5BXN - chains B and C of the 28 polymer chains in the assembly; structure by X-ray diffraction, 2.80 A resolution.

== Chain B ==
Protein: Proteasome subunit alpha type-3
Source organism: Saccharomyces cerevisiae (strain ATCC 204508 / S288c)
Notes: EC 3.4.25.1
Reference sequence: P23638 (PSA3_YEAST); residues 0-257 here correspond to UniProt positions 1-258 (UniProt number = residue number + 1)
Chain sequence (258 residues; numbered 0 to 257; the number before each row is that of its first residue; numbering starts at 0):
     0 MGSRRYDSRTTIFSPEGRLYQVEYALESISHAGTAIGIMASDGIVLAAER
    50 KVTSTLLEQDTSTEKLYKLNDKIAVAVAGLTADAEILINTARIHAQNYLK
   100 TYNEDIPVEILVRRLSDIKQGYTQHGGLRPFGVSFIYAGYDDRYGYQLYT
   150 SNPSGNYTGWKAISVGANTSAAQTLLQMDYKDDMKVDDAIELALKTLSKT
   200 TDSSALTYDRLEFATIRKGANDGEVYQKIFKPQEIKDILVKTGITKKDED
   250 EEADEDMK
Unresolved in the structure: 0, 245-257
UniProt features mapped onto this chain:
  - cross-link (Glycyl lysine isopeptide (Lys-Gly)): Lys99 (interchain with G-Cter in ubiquitin), Lys198 (interchain with G-Cter in ubiquitin), Lys230 (interchain with G-Cter in ubiquitin)

== Chain C ==
Protein: Proteasome subunit alpha type-4
Source organism: Saccharomyces cerevisiae (strain ATCC 204508 / S288c)
Notes: EC 3.4.25.1
Reference sequence: P40303 (PSA4_YEAST); residues -1 to 252 here correspond to UniProt positions 1-254 (UniProt number = residue number + 2)
Chain sequence (254 residues; row label = number of the first residue in the row; numbers below 1 keep their minus sign (Met-1 is residue -1)):
    -1 MSGYDRALSIFSPDGHIFQVEYALEAVKRGTCAVGVKGKNCVVLGCERRS
    49 TLKLQDTRITPSKVSKIDSHVVLSFSGLNADSRILIEKARVEAQSHRLTL
    99 EDPVTVEYLTRYVAGVQQRYTQSGGVRPFGVSTLIAGFDPRDDEPKLYQT
   149 EPSGIYSSWSAQTIGRNSKTVREFLEKNYDRKEPPATVEECVKLTVRSLL
   199 EVVQTGAKNIEITVVKPDSDIVALSSEEINQYVTQIEQEKQEQQEQDKKK
   249 KSNH
Unresolved in the structure: -1 to 0, 241-252
UniProt features mapped onto this chain:
  - modified residue: Thr58 (Phosphothreonine)

== Interface between chain B and chain C ==
Contacting residue pairs (69):
  Arg3(B) - Arg4(C)
  Asp6(B) - Tyr2(C)  hydrogen bond
  Asp6(B) - Arg4(C)  salt bridge
  Arg8(B) - Arg4(C)
  Thr10(B) - Leu6(C)
  Thr10(B) - Arg125(C)
  Ile11(B) - Leu6(C)  hydrophobic
  Ile11(B) - Gln17(C)
  Phe12(B) - Gln17(C)  hydrogen bond (backbone-side chain)
  Phe12(B) - Tyr20(C)  hydrophobic
  Phe12(B) - Ala21(C)  hydrophobic
  Phe12(B) - Leu76(C)  hydrophobic
  Phe12(B) - Arg125(C)
  Phe12(B) - Pro126(C)
  Phe12(B) - Gly128(C)
  Ser13(B) - Tyr20(C)
  Pro14(B) - Tyr20(C)  hydrophobic
  Pro14(B) - Glu23(C)
  Glu15(B) - Glu23(C)
  Glu15(B) - Arg27(C)  hydrogen bond (backbone-side chain)
  Gly16(B) - Tyr20(C)
  Gly16(B) - Glu23(C)
  Gly16(B) - Ala24(C)
  Gly16(B) - Arg27(C)
  Arg17(B) - Arg27(C)
  Leu18(B) - Arg125(C)
  Met38(B) - Asp54(C)
  Ser115(B) - Arg81(C)  hydrogen bond (backbone-side chain)
  Asp116(B) - Arg81(C)  salt bridge
  Gln119(B) - Ala78(C)
  Gln119(B) - Asp79(C)
  Gln119(B) - Ile82(C)
  Thr122(B) - Arg125(C)  hydrogen bond (backbone-side chain)
  Gln123(B) - Tyr118(C)
  Gln123(B) - Gly123(C)
  Gln123(B) - Val124(C)
  Gln123(B) - Arg125(C)  hydrogen bond (backbone-backbone)
  Gln123(B) - Phe127(C)
  His124(B) - Gly123(C)
  His124(B) - Val124(C)
  Gly125(B) - Tyr2(C)
  Gly125(B) - Gly123(C)
  Gly126(B) - Tyr2(C)
  Tyr143(B) - Arg56(C)  hydrogen bond (backbone-side chain)
  Tyr143(B) - Ile57(C)  hydrophobic
  Tyr145(B) - Arg56(C)  hydrogen bond (backbone-side chain)
  Gln146(B) - Ile57(C)
  Leu147(B) - Ile57(C)
  Tyr148(B) - Ile57(C)
  Ser153(B) - Ala78(C)
  Gly154(B) - Ala78(C)
  Gly154(B) - Arg81(C)  hydrogen bond (backbone-side chain)
  Asn155(B) - Asn77(C)
  Tyr156(B) - Pro59(C)  hydrophobic
  Tyr156(B) - Arg81(C)
  Gly158(B) - Gln53(C)
  Gly158(B) - Asp54(C)  hydrogen bond (backbone-backbone)
  Gly158(B) - Ile57(C)
  Gly158(B) - Thr58(C)  hydrogen bond (backbone-side chain)
  Trp159(B) - Lys51(C)
  Trp159(B) - Leu52(C)
  Trp159(B) - Gln53(C)
  Trp159(B) - Asp54(C)
  Lys160(B) - Leu52(C)  hydrogen bond (backbone-backbone)
  Lys160(B) - Gln53(C)
  Ala161(B) - Leu52(C)
  Gln172(B) - Leu52(C)
  Leu175(B) - Leu52(C)
  Gln176(B) - Leu52(C)
Other interface residues (no listed pair), chain B (41 interface residues in all): Glu108, Arg112, Thr157, Tyr179
Other interface residues (no listed pair), chain C (31 interface residues in all): Leu50

== In short ==
41 residues of chain B and 31 residues of chain C are in contact; the contacts include 12 hydrogen bonds and 2
salt bridges. Among the polar pairs are Asp6(B)-Arg4(C), Asp116(B)-Arg81(C) and Asp6(B)-Tyr2(C).
Here chain B is Proteasome subunit alpha type-3 and chain C is Proteasome subunit alpha type-4, both from
Saccharomyces cerevisiae (strain ATCC 204508 / S288c). Entry 5BXN (Yeast 20S proteasome beta2-G170A mutant in
complex with Bortezomib) was determined by X-ray diffraction, deposited together with 5BXL.
